Entry 9GA4 (electron microscopy, 3.70 A resolution); this record covers chains A and B of the 6 polymer chains in the assembly.

== Chain A (and B) ==
Protein: UvrABC system protein A
Source organism: Mycobacterium tuberculosis
Notes: chain B of this document is another copy of the same molecule, construct and numbering; everything in this record applies to it too
Reference sequence: P9WQK7 (UVRA_MYCTU); residues 1-972 here = UniProt positions 1-972
Amino-acid sequence (993 residues; row label = number of the first residue in the row; numbers below 1 keep their minus sign (Met-20 is residue -20)):
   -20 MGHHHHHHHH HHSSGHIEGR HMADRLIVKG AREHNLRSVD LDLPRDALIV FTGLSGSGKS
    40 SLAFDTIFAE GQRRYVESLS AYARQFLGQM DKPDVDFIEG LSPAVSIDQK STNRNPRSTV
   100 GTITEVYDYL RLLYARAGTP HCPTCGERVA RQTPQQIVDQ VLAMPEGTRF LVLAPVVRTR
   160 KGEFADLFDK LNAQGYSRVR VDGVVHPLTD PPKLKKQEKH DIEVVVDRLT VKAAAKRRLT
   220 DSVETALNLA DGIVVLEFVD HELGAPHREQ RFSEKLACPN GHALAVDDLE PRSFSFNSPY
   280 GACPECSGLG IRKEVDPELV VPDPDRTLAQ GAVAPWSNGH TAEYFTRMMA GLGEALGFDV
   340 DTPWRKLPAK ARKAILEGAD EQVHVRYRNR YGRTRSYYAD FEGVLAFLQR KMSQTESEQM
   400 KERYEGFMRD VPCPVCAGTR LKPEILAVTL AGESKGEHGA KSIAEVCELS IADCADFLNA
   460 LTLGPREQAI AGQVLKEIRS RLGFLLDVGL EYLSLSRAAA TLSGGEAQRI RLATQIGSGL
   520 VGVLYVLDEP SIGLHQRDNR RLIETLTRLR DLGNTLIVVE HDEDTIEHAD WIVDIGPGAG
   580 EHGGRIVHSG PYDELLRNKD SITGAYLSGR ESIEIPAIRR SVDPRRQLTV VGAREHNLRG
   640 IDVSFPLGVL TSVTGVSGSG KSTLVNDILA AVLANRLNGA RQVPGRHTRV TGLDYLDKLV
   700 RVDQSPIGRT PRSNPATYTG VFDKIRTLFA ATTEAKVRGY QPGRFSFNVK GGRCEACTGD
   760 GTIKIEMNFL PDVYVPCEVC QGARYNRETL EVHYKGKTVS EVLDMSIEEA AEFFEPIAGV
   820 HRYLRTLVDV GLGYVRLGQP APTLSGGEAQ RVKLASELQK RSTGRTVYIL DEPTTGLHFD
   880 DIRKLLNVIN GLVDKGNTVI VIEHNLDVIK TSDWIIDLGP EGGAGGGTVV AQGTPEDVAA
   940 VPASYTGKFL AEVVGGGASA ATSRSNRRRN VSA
Disordered / not traced: -20 to 0, 122-130, 253-266, 433-439, 763-773, 954-972 (chain B: -20 to 0, 61-74, 122-132, 252-266, 954-972)
Differences from the reference sequence: initiating methionine (-20); expression tag (-19 to 0)
Bound ions: Zn2+ site 1: Cys282, Cys285, Cys412, Cys415; Zn2+ site 2: Cys753, Cys756, Cys776, Cys779

== How chain A and chain B interact ==
Contacting residue pairs (26; chain A residue first):
  Met1(A) with Ile6(B), hydrophobic
  Tyr54(A) with Tyr54(B)
  Tyr61(A) with Ser90(B)
  Arg63(A) with Leu58(B)
  Gln64(A) with Tyr54(B); Leu58(B)
  Leu66(A) with Ala60(B)
  Pro82(A) with Arg53(B)
  Gln131(A) with Glu754(B)
  Thr132(A) with Glu777(B)
  Gln134(A) with Val778(B)
  Tyr175(A) with Tyr739(B), hydrogen bond
  Thr219(A) with Glu787(B)
  Asp220(A) with Arg737(B)
  Glu223(A) with Arg737(B); Arg743(B), salt bridge; Glu787(B)
  Thr224(A) with Tyr739(B), hydrogen bond (backbone-side chain)
  Leu226(A) with Lys749(B)
  Asn227(A) with Arg743(B); Lys749(B); Gly750(B), hydrogen bond (side chain-backbone)
  Asp230(A) with Lys749(B), hydrogen bond (backbone-side chain)
  Gly231(A) with Lys749(B)
  Glu754(A) with Pro133(B)
  Glu787(A) with Gln134(B)
Other interface residues (no listed pair), chain A (23 interface residues in all): Pro133, Val778
Other interface residues (no listed pair), chain B (26 interface residues in all): Arg4, Asp21, Ser85, Asp87, Thr219, Cys753, Ala755, Asn767, Asn785

== Summary ==
The interface between chain A and chain B involves 23 residues on one side and 26 on the other; the contacts
include 4 hydrogen bonds and 1 salt bridge. Polar pairs include Glu223(A)-Arg743(B), Tyr175(A)-Tyr739(B) and
Thr224(A)-Tyr739(B).
Both chains are UvrABC system protein A (Mycobacterium tuberculosis). Entry 9GA4 (MtUvrA2UvrB2 bound to
damaged oligonucleotide) was determined by electron microscopy (same publication as 9GA2, 9GA3 and 9GA5).
